3CBL - chains A and B; structure by X-ray diffraction, 1.75 A resolution.

Chain A:
Protein: Proto-oncogene tyrosine-protein kinase Fes/Fps
Source organism: Homo sapiens
Notes: EC 2.7.10.2
UniProt: P07332 (FES_HUMAN); residue numbers follow UniProt; this construct covers 448-822
Chain sequence (377 residues; row label = number of the first residue in the row):
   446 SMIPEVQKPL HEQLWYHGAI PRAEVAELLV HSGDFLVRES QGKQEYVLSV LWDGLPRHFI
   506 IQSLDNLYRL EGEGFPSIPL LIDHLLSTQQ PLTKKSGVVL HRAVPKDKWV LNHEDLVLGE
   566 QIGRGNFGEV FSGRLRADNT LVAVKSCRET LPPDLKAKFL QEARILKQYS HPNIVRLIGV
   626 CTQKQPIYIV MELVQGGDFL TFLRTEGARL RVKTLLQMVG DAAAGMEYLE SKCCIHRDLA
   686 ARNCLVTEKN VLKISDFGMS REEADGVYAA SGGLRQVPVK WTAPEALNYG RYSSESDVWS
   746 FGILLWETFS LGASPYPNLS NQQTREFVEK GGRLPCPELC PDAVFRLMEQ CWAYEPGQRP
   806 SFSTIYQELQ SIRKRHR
Disordered / not traced: 487-488, 496-500, 507-510, 516-519, 538-542, 822
Sequence notes: expression tag (446-447)
Curated features (UniProtKB/Swiss-Prot):
  - active site: Asp683 (Proton acceptor)
  - binding site (ATP): Ile567 to Val575, Lys590
  - modified residue: Tyr713 (Phosphotyrosine), Ser716 (Phosphoserine)
  - mutagenesis: Gly463 (G463V: Abolishes kinase activity), Arg483 (R483M: Abolishes pTyr binding. Abolishes association with microtubules. Abolishes autophosphorylation. Reduced kinase activity), Lys590 (K590E: Abolishes kinase activity. Fails to inhibit proliferation of melanoma cells), Met704 (M704V: Reduced autophosphorylation and strongly reduced kinase activity), Arg706 (R706Q: Negligible effect on autophosphorylation and kinase activity), Tyr713 (Y713F: Reduces kinase activity by over 90%), Val743 (V743M: Strongly reduced autophosphorylation and kinase activity), Ser759 (S759F: Reduced autophosphorylation and strongly reduced kinase activity)
Ligand contacts:
  - staurosporine (STU), molecule 1: His456, Glu559, Asp560, Arg581
  - staurosporine (STU), molecule 2: Trp554, Leu580, Asp583, Thr585, Arg621, Leu622, Ile623
  - staurosporine (STU), molecule 3: Ile567, Gly568, Arg569, Gly570, Val575, Ala588, Lys590, Glu607, Val620, Met636, Glu637, Leu638, Val639, Gly642, Asp643, Arg687, Asn688, Leu690, Ser700, Asp701
Reported in the primary citation:
  - specificity-determining residues: Asn766
  - mutagenesis - G463V: abolished catalytic activity
  - mutagenesis - E469K, E469K/E472K, R483M: decreased catalytic activity
  - mutagenesis - E469K/E472K/R609E, E472K: unchanged catalytic activity
  - mutagenesis - R483M: abolished binding to pTyr

Chain B:
Protein: Synthetic peptide
Chain sequence (6 residues; row label = number of the first residue in the row; numbering starts at 0):
     0 XIYESL
Modified positions: ACE (acetyl group) at position 0

How chain A and chain B interact:
Residue-residue contacts (22; chain A residue first):
  Asp683(A) - Tyr2(B)  hydrogen bond
  Arg687(A) - Ile1(B)
  Arg687(A) - Tyr2(B)  hydrogen bond
  Asn688(A) - Tyr2(B)
  Met704(A) - Tyr2(B)  hydrophobic
  Leu719(A) - Leu5(B)
  Arg720(A) - Glu3(B)
  Arg720(A) - Ser4(B)
  Arg720(A) - Leu5(B)  hydrogen bond (backbone-backbone)
  Gln721(A) - Glu3(B)
  Val722(A) - Ile1(B)
  Val722(A) - Tyr2(B)
  Val722(A) - Glu3(B)  hydrogen bond (backbone-backbone)
  Val722(A) - Leu5(B)  hydrophobic
  Pro723(A) - Ile1(B)
  Pro723(A) - Tyr2(B)  hydrophobic
  Val724(A) - Ile1(B)  hydrogen bond (backbone-backbone)
  Trp726(A) - Ile1(B)  hydrophobic
  Leu732(A) - Leu5(B)  hydrophobic
  Asn766(A) - ACE_0(B)  hydrogen bond (side chain-backbone)
  Asn766(A) - Ile1(B)
  Asn766(A) - Glu3(B)  hydrogen bond
Also at the interface, not in a pair above, chain A (15 interface residues in all): Gly718, Gln767
Interface features reported in the paper:
  - interface residues, chain A: Asn766(A)

Overview:
Chain A and chain B form an interface of 15 and 6 residues respectively, with 7 hydrogen bonds. Polar contacts
include Asp683(A)-Tyr2(B), Arg687(A)-Tyr2(B) and Asn766(A)-ACE_0(B). Ligands of chain A: 3 copies of
staurosporine. The paper reports that E469K, E469K/E472K and R483M of chain A reduce catalytic activity; the
interface residue Asn766(A); 6 substitutions were tested in all.
Here chain A is Proto-oncogene tyrosine-protein kinase Fes/Fps (Homo sapiens) and chain B is Synthetic
peptide. Entry 3CBL (Crystal structure of human feline sarcoma viral oncogene homologue (v-FES) in complex
with staurosporine and a ...) was determined by X-ray diffraction together with 3CD3 and 3BKB from the same
study.
